Entry 7QEN (electron microscopy, 3.46 A resolution); this record covers chains G and D of the 6 polymer chains in the assembly.

# Chain G
Molecule: 50-nt DNA strand
Sequence (50 nucleotides; row label = number of the first residue in the row):
     1 TTTTTTTTTT TTTTTTTTTT TTTTTTTTTT TTTTTTTTTT TTTTTTTTTT
Disordered / not traced: 36-50

# Chain D
Molecule: Condensin complex subunit 1
From: Saccharomyces cerevisiae
UniProt: Q06156 (CND1_YEAST); residues 1-1176 here = UniProt positions 1-1176
Chain sequence (1176 residues; each row starts with the number of its first residue):
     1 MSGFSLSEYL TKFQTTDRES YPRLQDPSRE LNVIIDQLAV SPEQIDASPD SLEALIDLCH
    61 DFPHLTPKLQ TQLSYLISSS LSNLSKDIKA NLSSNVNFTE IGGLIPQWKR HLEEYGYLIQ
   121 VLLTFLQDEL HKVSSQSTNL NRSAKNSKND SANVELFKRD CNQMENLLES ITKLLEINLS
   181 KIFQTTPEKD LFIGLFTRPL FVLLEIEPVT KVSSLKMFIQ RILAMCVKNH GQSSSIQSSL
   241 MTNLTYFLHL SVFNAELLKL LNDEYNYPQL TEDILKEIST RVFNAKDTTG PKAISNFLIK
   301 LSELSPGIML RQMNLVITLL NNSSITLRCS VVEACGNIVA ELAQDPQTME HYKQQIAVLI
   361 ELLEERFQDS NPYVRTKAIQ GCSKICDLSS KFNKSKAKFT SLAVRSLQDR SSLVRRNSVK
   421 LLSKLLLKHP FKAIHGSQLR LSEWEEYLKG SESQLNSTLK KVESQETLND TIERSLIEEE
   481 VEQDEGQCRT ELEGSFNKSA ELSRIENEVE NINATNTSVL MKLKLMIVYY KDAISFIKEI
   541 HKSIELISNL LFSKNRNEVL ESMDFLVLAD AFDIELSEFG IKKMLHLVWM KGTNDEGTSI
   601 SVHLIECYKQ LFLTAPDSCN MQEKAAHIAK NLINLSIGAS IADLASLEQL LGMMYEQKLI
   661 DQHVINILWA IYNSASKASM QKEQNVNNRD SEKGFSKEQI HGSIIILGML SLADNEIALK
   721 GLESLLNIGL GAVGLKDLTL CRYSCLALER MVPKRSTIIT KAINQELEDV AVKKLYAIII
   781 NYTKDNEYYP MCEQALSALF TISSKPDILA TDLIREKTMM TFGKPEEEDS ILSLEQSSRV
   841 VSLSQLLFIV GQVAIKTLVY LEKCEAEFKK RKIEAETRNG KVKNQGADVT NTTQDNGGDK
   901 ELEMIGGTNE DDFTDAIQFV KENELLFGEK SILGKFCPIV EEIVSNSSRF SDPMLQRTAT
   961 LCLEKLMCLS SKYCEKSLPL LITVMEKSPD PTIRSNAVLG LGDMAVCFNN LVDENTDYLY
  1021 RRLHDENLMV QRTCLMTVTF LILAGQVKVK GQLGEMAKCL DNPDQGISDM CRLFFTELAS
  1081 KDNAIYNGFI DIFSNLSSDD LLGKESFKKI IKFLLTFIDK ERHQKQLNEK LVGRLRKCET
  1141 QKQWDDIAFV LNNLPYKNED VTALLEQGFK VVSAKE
Disordered / not traced: 1-3, 457-521, 679-693, 759-761, 826-835, 882-907, 1173-1176

# How chain G and chain D interact
Contacting residue pairs - 19 pairs, chain G then chain D:
  DT19(G) with Lys1120(D), salt bridge to the phosphate; Glu1121(D), hydrogen bond to the phosphate; Arg1122(D), hydrogen bond to the phosphate
  DT26(G) with Thr288(D), phosphate contact
  DT27(G) with Lys292(D), salt bridge to the phosphate; Thr326(D), hydrogen bond to the phosphate; Tyr373(D), sugar contact
  DT28(G) with Tyr373(D), phosphate contact; Lys377(D), salt bridge to the phosphate; Leu413(D), sugar contact
  DT29(G) with Leu413(D), phosphate contact; Arg416(D), salt bridge to the phosphate
  DT30(G) with Arg556(D), salt bridge to the phosphate; Asn557(D), phosphate contact
  DT31(G) with Glu596(D), phosphate contact; Gly597(D), hydrogen bond to the phosphate
  DT34(G) with Arg142(D), hydrogen bond to the phosphate; Lys145(D), salt bridge to the phosphate
  DT35(G) with Arg142(D), salt bridge to the phosphate
Other interface residues (no listed pair), chain G (10 interface residues in all): DT20

# Overview
Chain G and chain D form an interface of 10 and 16 residues respectively; the contacts include 5 hydrogen
bonds and 7 salt bridges. Among the polar pairs are DT19(G)-Glu1121(D), DT19(G)-Arg1122(D) and
DT27(G)-Thr326(D).
Chain G is a 50-nt DNA strand and chain D is Condensin complex subunit 1 (Saccharomyces cerevisiae); the
structure, S.c. Condensin core in DNA- and ATP-bound state, was determined by electron microscopy together
with 7QFW from the same study.
